6KVO - chains A and D of the 6 polymer chains in the assembly; structure by X-ray diffraction, 2.50 A resolution.

# Chain A
Name: NtMOC1
Organism: Nicotiana tabacum
UniProt: A0A1S4CVP6 (A0A1S4CVP6_TOBAC); numbering as in UniProt (aligned over 108-275)
Chain sequence (171 residues; each row starts with the number of its first residue):
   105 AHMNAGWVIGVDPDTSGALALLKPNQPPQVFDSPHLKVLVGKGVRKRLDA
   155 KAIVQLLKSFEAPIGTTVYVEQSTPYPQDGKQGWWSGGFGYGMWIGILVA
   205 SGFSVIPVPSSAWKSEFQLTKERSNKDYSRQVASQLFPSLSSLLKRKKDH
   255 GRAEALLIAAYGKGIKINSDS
Unresolved in the structure: 105, 145-146, 273-275
Sequence notes: expression tag (105-107); engineered mutation Lys162 (Gln in A0A1S4CVP6), Gln235 (Glu in A0A1S4CVP6), Gln239 (Glu in A0A1S4CVP6)
Ion coordination: Mg2+: Asp118, Glu175
From the paper describing this entry:
  - self-association interface (contacts with another copy of this molecule): Gly192, Gly196, Gly200, Ala204
  - mutagenesis - G200E/A204E: abolished binding to NtMOC1 (chain A)
  - mutagenesis - G200E, A204E: decreased binding to NtMOC1 (chain A)
  - mutagenesis - G200E, A204E: decreased catalytic activity on HJ
  - Mg2+ coordination: Asp118, Glu175, Glu258
  - catalytic residues: Asp116, Asp118, Glu175, Glu258
  - mutagenesis - D116A, D118A, R149D, R149D/K185D/K218D/K225D, E175A, D183A, K185D, K218D, R250D/K251D/K252D, E258A: abolished catalytic activity on HJ
  - mutagenesis - D116A, D118A, R149D, E175A, Y180A, K185D, K218D, E258A: unchanged binding to HJ
  - binding site for the 18-nt DNA strand: Arg149
  - binding site for the 18-nt DNA strand (chain D): Arg149, Lys185, Gln186, Gly187
  - binding site for the 18-nt DNA strand: Lys185
  - binding site for the 18-nt DNA strand: Tyr180, Asp183, Lys218, Lys225
  - mutagenesis - Y180A, K225D: unchanged catalytic activity on HJ
  - mutagenesis - R149D/K185D/K218D/K225D, R250D/K251D/K252D: abolished binding to HJ
  - specificity-determining residues: Asp183
  - mutagenesis - D183A: decreased binding to HJ
  - conformationally variable residues (loop rearrangement): Tyr180, Asp183

# Chain D
Molecule: 18-nt DNA strand
Sequence (18 nucleotides; row label = number of the first residue in the row):
     1 GCCTTGCTTGGACATCTT

# How chain A and chain D interact
Contacting residue pairs (9):
  Gln176(A) - DC13(D)  hydrogen bond to the phosphate
  Thr178(A) - DG11(D)  base contact
  Thr178(A) - DA12(D)  sugar contact
  Pro179(A) - DG11(D)  base contact
  Tyr180(A) - DG11(D)  base contact
  Pro181(A) - DG11(D)  base contact
  Trp188(A) - DG11(D)  sugar contact
  Pro213(A) - DA14(D)  phosphate contact
  Ser215(A) - DA14(D)  sugar contact

# Overview
The interface between chain A and chain D involves 8 residues on one side and 4 on the other; the contacts
include 1 hydrogen bond. The hydrogen-bonded pair is Gln176(A)-DC13(D). From the paper: catalytic residues
Asp116(A), Asp118(A) and Glu175(A) among others; D116A, D118A and R149D of chain A, among others, abolish
catalytic activity on HJ; 15 substitutions were tested in all.
Here chain A is NtMOC1 (Nicotiana tabacum) and chain D is an 18-nt DNA strand. Entry 6KVO (Crystal structure
of chloroplast resolvase in complex with Holliday junction) was determined by X-ray diffraction together with
6LCM and 6LCT from the same study.
